PDB entry 5UTY | X-ray diffraction, 3.41 A resolution | chains G and L of the 6 polymer chains in the assembly

Chain G:
Molecule: HIV-1 BG505 strain Env gp120
Organism: Human immunodeficiency virus 1
Reference sequence: Q2N0S6 (Q2N0S6_9HIV1); the construct lacks a stretch of the UniProt sequence and is renumbered around it, so the offset changes along the chain: 30-141 = UniProt 29-140; 150-185 = UniProt 141-176; 187-309 = UniProt 186-308; 312-321 = UniProt 309-318; 2 more segments
Sequence (505 residues; row label = number of the first residue in the row; note: 12 numbers in that range are skipped by the numbering (no residue carries them; nothing is unmodelled there); a row labelled like 185A-185I holds insertion residues (185A, then the next letters in order)):
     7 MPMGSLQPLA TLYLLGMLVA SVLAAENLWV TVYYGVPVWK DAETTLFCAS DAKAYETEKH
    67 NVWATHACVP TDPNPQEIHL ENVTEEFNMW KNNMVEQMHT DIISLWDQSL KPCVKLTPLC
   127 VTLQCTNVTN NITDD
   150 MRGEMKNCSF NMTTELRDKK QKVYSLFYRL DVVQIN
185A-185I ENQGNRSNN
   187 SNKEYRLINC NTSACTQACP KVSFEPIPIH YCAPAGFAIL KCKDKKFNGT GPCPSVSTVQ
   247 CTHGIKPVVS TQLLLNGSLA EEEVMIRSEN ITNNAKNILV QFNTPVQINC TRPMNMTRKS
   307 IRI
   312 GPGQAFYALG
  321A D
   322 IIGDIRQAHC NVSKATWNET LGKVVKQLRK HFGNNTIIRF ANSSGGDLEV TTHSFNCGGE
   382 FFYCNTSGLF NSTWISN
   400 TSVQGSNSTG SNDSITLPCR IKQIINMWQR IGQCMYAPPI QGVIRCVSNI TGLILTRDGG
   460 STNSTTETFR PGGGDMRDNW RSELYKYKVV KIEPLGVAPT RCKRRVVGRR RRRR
Unresolved in the structure: 7-30, 185A-185I, 400-409, 458-462, 506-513
Disulfides: Cys-54/Cys-74, Cys-119/Cys-205, Cys-126/Cys-196, Cys-131/Cys-157, Cys-201/Cys-433, Cys-218/Cys-247, Cys-228/Cys-239, Cys-296/Cys-331, Cys-378/Cys-445, Cys-385/Cys-418
Covalently attached groups: glycan linked to Asn-88, Asn-137, Asn-332; N-acetylglucosamine (NAG) linked to Asn-133, Asn-156, Asn-160, Asn-197, Asn-234, Asn-262, Asn-276, Asn-295, Asn-301, Asn-339, Asn-355, Asn-363, Asn-386, Asn-392, Asn-448
Differences from the reference sequence: initiating methionine (7); expression tag (8-29); engineered mutation Met-154 (Leu145 in Q2N0S6), Cys-201 (Ile200 in Q2N0S6), Met-300 (Asn299 in Q2N0S6), Met-302 (Asn301 in Q2N0S6), Leu-320 (Thr317 in Q2N0S6), Asn-332 (Thr330 in Q2N0S6), Cys-433 (Ala430 in Q2N0S6), Cys-501 (Ala498 in Q2N0S6); insertion (509-513)
What the authors report for this chain:
  - mutagenesis - L154M/N300M/N302M/T320L, L154M/Y177W/N300M/N302M/T320L/I420M: decreased binding to sCD4

Chain L:
Molecule: PGT122 Fab light chain
Organism: Homo sapiens
Notes: antibody fragment or engineered binder
Sequence (208 residues; each row starts with the number of its first residue; note: 1 number in that range is skipped by the numbering (no residue carries it; nothing is unmodelled there); a row labelled like 67A-67C holds insertion residues (67A, then the next letters in order)):
     8 TF
    11 VSVAPGQTAR ITCGEESLGS RSVIWYQQRP GQAPSLIIYN NNDRPSGIPD RFSGSPG
67A-67C STF
    68 GTTATLTITS VEAGDEADYY CHIWDSRR
95A-95C PTN
    96 WVFGEGTTLI VLSQPKAAPS VTLFPPSSEE LQANKATLVC LISDFYPGAV TVAWKADSSP
   156 VKAGVETTTP SKQSNNKYAA SSYLSLTPEQ WKSHKSYSCQ VTHEGSTVEK TVAPT
Disulfides: Cys-23/Cys-88, Cys-135/Cys-194

How chain G and chain L interact:
Residue-residue contacts - 11 pairs, chain G then chain L:
  Thr-135(G) with Arg-94(L), hydrogen bond (backbone-side chain)
  Asn-136(G) with Ser-93(L); Arg-94(L)
  Asn-137(G) with Arg-94(L), hydrogen bond (backbone-backbone); Pro-95A(L)
  Gly-324(G) with Phe-67C(L); Arg-94(L), hydrogen bond (backbone-side chain)
  Asp-325(G) with Gly-29(L); Ser-30(L), hydrogen bond (side chain-backbone); Phe-67C(L); Ser-93(L), hydrogen bond
Other interface residues (no listed pair), chain G (7 interface residues in all): Ile-322, Ile-326
Other interface residues (no listed pair), chain L (8 interface residues in all): Leu-28, Arg-95

Summary:
7 residues of chain G and 8 residues of chain L are in contact; the contacts include 5 hydrogen bonds. Among
the polar pairs are Thr-135(G)/Arg-94(L), Gly-324(G)/Arg-94(L) and Asp-325(G)/Ser-30(L). Covalently linked
N-acetylglucosamine: at Asn-88(G), Asn-133(G), Asn-137(G), Asn-156(G), Asn-160(G) and Asn-197(G) and 12 more.
The paper reports that L154M/N300M/N302M/T320L and L154M/Y177W/N300M/N302M/T320L/I420M of chain G reduce
binding to sCD4.
Chain G is HIV-1 BG505 strain Env gp120 (Human immunodeficiency virus 1) and chain L is PGT122 Fab light chain
(Homo sapiens); the structure, Crystal Structure of a Stabilized DS-SOSIP.mut4 BG505 gp140 HIV-1 Env Trimer,
Containing Mutations I201C-P433C (DS), L154M ..., was determined by X-ray diffraction, deposited together with
5UTF.
